PDB entry 7B2M | electron microscopy, 3.39 A resolution | chains B and D of the 4 polymer chains in the assembly

# Chain B
Protein: Complement C4 alpha chain
From: Homo sapiens
UniProt: P0C0L4 (CO4A_HUMAN); residues 680-1446 here = UniProt positions 680-1446
Chain sequence (767 residues; row label = number of the first residue in the row):
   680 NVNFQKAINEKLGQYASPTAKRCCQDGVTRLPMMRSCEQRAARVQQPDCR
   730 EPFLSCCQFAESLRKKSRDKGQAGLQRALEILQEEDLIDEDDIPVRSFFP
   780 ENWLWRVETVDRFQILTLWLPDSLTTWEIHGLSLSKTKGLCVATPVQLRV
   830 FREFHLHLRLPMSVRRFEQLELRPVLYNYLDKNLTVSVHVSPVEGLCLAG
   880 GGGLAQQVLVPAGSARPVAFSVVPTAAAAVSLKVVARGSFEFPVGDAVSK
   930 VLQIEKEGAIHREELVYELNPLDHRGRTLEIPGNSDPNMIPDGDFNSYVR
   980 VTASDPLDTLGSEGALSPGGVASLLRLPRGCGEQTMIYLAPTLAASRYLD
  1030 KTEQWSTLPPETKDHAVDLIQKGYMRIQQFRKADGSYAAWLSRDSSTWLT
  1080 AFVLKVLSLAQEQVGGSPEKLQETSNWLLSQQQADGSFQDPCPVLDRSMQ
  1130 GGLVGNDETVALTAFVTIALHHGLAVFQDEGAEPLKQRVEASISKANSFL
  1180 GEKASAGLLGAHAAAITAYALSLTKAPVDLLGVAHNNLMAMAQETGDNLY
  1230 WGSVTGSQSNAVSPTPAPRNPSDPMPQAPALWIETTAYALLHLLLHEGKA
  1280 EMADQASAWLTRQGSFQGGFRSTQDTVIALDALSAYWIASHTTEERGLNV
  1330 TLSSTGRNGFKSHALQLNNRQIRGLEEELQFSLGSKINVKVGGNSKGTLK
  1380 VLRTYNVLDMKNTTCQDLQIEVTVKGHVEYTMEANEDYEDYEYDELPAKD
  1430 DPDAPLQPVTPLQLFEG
Not modelled in the structure: 680-758, 951-953, 986-993, 1231-1255, 1349-1353, 1414-1446
Sequence notes: variant S1201 (Thr in P0C0L4)
Curated features (UniProtKB/Swiss-Prot):
  - site: R756, A757 (Cleavage)
  - modified residue: S918 (Phosphoserine), Y1417 (Sulfotyrosine), Y1420 (Sulfotyrosine), Y1422 (Sulfotyrosine)
  - glycosylation: N862 (N-linked (GlcNAc...) asparagine), T1244 (O-linked (GalNAc...) threonine), N1328 (N-linked (GlcNAc...) (complex) asparagine), N1391 (N-linked (GlcNAc...) asparagine)
  - cross-link: C1010 to Q1013 (Isoglutamyl cysteine thioester (Cys-Gln))
  - natural variant: P726 (P726L: In allotype C4A3a), D1073 (D1073G: In allotype C4A1, allotype C4A2), N1176 (N1176S: In allotype C4A1), S1201 (T1201S: In allotype C4A4; this construct carries the variant), V1207 (V1207A: In allotype C4A1, allotype C4A13), L1210 (L1210R: In allotype C4A1, allotype C4A13), S1286 (S1286A: In allotype C4A1, allotype C4A3a, allotype C4A6)
Covalent attachments: N-acetylglucosamine (NAG) linked to N862, N1328, N1391

# Chain D
Protein: Anti-C4b nanobody E3
From: Lama glama
Notes: antibody fragment or engineered binder
Chain sequence (135 residues; each row starts with the number of its first residue):
     1 EVQLVESGGGLVQAGGSLRLSCAASGSDFSANAVGWYRQAPGKQRVVVAS
    51 ISSTGNTKYSNSVKGRFTISRDNAKNTVYLQMNSLKPEDTAVYYCWLFRF
   101 GIENYWGQGTQVTVSSHGSGLVPRGSGGGHHHHHH
Not modelled in the structure: 1, 14-15, 116-135
Disulfides: C22-C95

# Interface between chain B and chain D
Pairs across the interface - 31 pairs, chain B then chain D:
  E764(B) - K58(D)
  L766(B) - K58(D)  hydrogen bond (backbone-side chain)
  I767(B) - K58(D)
  I767(B) - F98(D)  hydrophobic
  D768(B) - S52(D)  hydrogen bond
  D768(B) - N56(D)
  D768(B) - K58(D)
  D770(B) - S52(D)  hydrogen bond
  D770(B) - T54(D)  hydrogen bond
  D770(B) - N56(D)
  D771(B) - A33(D)
  D771(B) - F98(D)
  P773(B) - F100(D)
  P773(B) - G101(D)
  R831(B) - F100(D)
  R831(B) - G101(D)  hydrogen bond (side chain-backbone)
  R831(B) - I102(D)
  E832(B) - I102(D)
  F833(B) - I102(D)
  F919(B) - Y37(D)  hydrogen bond (backbone-side chain)
  F919(B) - V47(D)  hydrophobic
  F919(B) - S50(D)
  F919(B) - W96(D)  hydrophobic
  F921(B) - N104(D)
  F921(B) - W106(D)  hydrophobic
  P922(B) - Y37(D)
  P922(B) - W96(D)  hydrophobic
  P922(B) - F98(D)
  P922(B) - N104(D)
  V923(B) - I102(D)  hydrophobic
  G924(B) - G101(D)  hydrogen bond (backbone-backbone)
Interface residues without a listed pair, chain B (18 interface residues in all): D765, R916, E920
Interface residues without a listed pair, chain D (16 interface residues in all): Y59
Interface features reported in the paper:
  - specific contacts: D768(B)-K58(D)
  - epitope / paratope residues, chain B: I767(B), D768(B), P773(B), F919(B), F921(B), P922(B), V923(B)
  - epitope / paratope residues, chain D: Y37(D), V47(D), K58(D), W96(D), F98(D), I102(D), W106(D)

# In short
18 residues of chain B and 16 residues of chain D are in contact; the contacts include 7 hydrogen bonds. Polar
pairs include L766(B)-K58(D), D768(B)-S52(D) and D770(B)-S52(D). The paper describes a contact between D768(B)
and K58(D). Covalently linked N-acetylglucosamine: at N862(B), N1328(B) and N1391(B). The paper reports
epitope/paratope residues I767(B), D768(B) and Y37(D) among others.
Here chain B is Complement C4 alpha chain (Homo sapiens) and chain D is Anti-C4b nanobody E3 (Lama glama).
Entry 7B2M (Cryo-EM structure of complement C4b in complex with nanobody E3) was determined by electron
microscopy (same publication as 7B2P and 7B2Q).
